Entry 1J06 (X-ray diffraction, 2.35 A resolution); this record covers chains A and B.

# Chain A (and B)
Protein: acetylcholinesterase
Source organism: Mus musculus
Notes: EC 3.1.1.7; fragment: catalytic domain; chain B of this document is another copy of the same molecule, construct and numbering; everything in this record applies to it too
UniProt: P21836 (ACES_MOUSE); residues 1-543 here correspond to UniProt positions 32-574 (UniProt number = residue number + 31)
Chain sequence (543 residues; each row starts with the number of its first residue):
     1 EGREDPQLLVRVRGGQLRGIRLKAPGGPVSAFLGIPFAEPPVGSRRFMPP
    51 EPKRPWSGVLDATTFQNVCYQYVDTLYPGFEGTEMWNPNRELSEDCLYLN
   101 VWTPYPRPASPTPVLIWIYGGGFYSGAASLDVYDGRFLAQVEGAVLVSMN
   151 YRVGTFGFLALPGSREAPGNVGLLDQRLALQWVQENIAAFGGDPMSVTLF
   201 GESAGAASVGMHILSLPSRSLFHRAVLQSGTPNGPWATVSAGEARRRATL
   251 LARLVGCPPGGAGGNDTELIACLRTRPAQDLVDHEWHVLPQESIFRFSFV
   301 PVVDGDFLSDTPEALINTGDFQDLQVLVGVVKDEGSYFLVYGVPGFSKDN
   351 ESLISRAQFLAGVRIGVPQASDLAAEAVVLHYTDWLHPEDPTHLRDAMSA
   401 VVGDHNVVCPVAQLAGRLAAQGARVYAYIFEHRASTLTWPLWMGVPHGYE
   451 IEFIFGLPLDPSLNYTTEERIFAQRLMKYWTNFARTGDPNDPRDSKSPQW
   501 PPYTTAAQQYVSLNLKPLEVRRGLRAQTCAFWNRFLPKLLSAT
Unresolved in the structure: 258-264, 543 (chain B: 1-3, 258-264)
Disulfides: C69-C96, C257-C272, C409-C529
Covalent attachments: glycan linked to N350; N-acetylglucosamine (NAG) linked to N464
Small-molecule neighbours:
  - 2-(2-ethoxyethoxy)ethanol (AE3): Y72, Y124, W286, Y337, F338, Y341
  - carbonate ion (CO3): G120, G121, G122, S203, A204, W236, F295, F297, F338, H447
From the paper describing this entry:
  - binding site for hexaethylene glycol: H381, F531, F535
  - binding site for tetraethylene glycol: Y382, D384, Q527
  - binding site for 2-(2-ethoxyethoxy)ethanol: W286
  - conformationally variable residues (loop rearrangement): L76, Y341
  - binding site for carbonate ion: G121, S203, A204, F297, F338
  - catalytic residues: S203, E334 (citing earlier work)

# How chain A and chain B interact
Contacting residue pairs - 35 pairs, chain A then chain B:
  E376(A) with K538(B)
  A377(A) with F535(B), hydrophobic
  L380(A) with R534(B); F535(B), hydrophobic
  H381(A) with Q527(B)
  T383(A) with Q527(B), hydrogen bond (backbone-side chain)
  D384(A) with Q527(B)
  W385(A) with Q508(B), hydrogen bond (backbone-side chain); Q527(B), hydrogen bond (backbone-side chain); A530(B); R534(B)
  L386(A) with Q508(B); R522(B); G523(B)
  H387(A) with R522(B)
  Q508(A) with W385(B), hydrogen bond (side chain-backbone); L386(B)
  R522(A) with L386(B), hydrogen bond (side chain-backbone); H387(B)
  G523(A) with L386(B)
  A526(A) with W385(B)
  Q527(A) with H381(B); T383(B), hydrogen bond (side chain-backbone); D384(B); W385(B), hydrogen bond (side chain-backbone)
  A530(A) with W385(B)
  R534(A) with L380(B); W385(B)
  F535(A) with A377(B), hydrophobic; L380(B); F535(B), hydrophobic
  K538(A) with L373(B); E376(B), salt bridge
  L539(A) with L373(B), hydrophobic
  A542(A) with T543(B)
Also at the interface, not in a pair above, chain A (23 interface residues in all): L373, A506, A507
Also at the interface, not in a pair above, chain B (23 interface residues in all): A506, A507, A526, L539

# Summary
The chain A/chain B interface involves 23 residues from each chain; the contacts include 7 hydrogen bonds and
1 salt bridge. Among the polar pairs are K538(A)-E376(B), T383(A)-Q527(B) and W385(A)-Q508(B). The paper
reports catalytic residues S203(A) and E334(A); a binding site for carbonate ion at G121(A), S203(A) and
A204(A) among others.
Chain A and chain B are both acetylcholinesterase (Mus musculus); the structure, Crystal structure of mouse
acetylcholinesterase in the apo form, was determined by X-ray diffraction (same publication as 1J07, 1N5M,
1N5R and 1KU6).
